PDB entry 2IXO | X-ray diffraction, 2.60 A resolution | chain A

# Chain A
Protein: Serine/threonine-protein phosphatase 2A activator 1
Organism: Saccharomyces cerevisiae
Reference sequence: P40454 (PTPA1_YEAST); residue numbers follow UniProt; this construct covers 1-317
Amino-acid sequence (323 residues; each row starts with the number of its first residue):
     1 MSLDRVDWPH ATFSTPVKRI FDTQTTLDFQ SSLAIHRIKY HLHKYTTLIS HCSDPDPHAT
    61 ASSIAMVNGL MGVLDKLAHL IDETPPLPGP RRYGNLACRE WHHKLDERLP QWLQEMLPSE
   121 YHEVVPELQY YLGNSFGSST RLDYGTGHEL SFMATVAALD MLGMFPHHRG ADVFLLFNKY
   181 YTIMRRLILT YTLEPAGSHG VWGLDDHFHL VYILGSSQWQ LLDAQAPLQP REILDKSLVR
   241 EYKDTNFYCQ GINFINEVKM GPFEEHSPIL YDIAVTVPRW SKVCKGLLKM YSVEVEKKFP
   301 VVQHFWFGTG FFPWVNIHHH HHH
Unresolved in the structure: 1, 90-92, 197-202, 318-323
Sequence notes: conflict H168 (Met in P40454), E296 (Leu in P40454)
Swiss-Prot annotation at these positions:
  - mutagenesis: D205 (D205G: Abolishes PPIase activity and fails to activate PP2A phosphatases)
Reported in the primary citation:
  - mutagenesis - W202G, D205G: abolished catalytic activity
  - mutagenesis - W202G, G203F, D205G, D206G, K259G, L270A, V277A: increased growth
  - mutagenesis - P268A: unchanged catalytic activity
  - mutagenesis - D206G: decreased catalytic activity
  - mutagenesis - L270A: decreased expression

# Overview
UniProt lists one mutagenesis site. From the paper: W202G, G203F and D205G, among others, increase growth;
W202G and D205G abolish catalytic activity; 8 substitutions were tested in all.
Chain A is Serine/threonine-protein phosphatase 2A activator 1 (Saccharomyces cerevisiae); the structure,
CRYSTAL STRUCTURE OF THE PP2A PHOSPHATASE ACTIVATOR Ypa1 PTPA1, was determined by X-ray diffraction (same
publication as 2IXN, 2IXP and 2IXM).
